PDB entry 7KIF | electron microscopy, 2.94 A resolution | chains D and E of the 11 polymer chains in the assembly

# Chain D
Name: DNA-directed RNA polymerase subunit beta'
Organism: Mycobacterium tuberculosis
Notes: EC 2.7.7.6
Reference sequence: A0A045J9E2 (A0A045J9E2_MYCTX); numbering as in UniProt (aligned over 1-1316)
Chain sequence (1318 residues; row label = number of the first residue in the row; numbers below 1 keep their minus sign (Gly-1 is residue -1)):
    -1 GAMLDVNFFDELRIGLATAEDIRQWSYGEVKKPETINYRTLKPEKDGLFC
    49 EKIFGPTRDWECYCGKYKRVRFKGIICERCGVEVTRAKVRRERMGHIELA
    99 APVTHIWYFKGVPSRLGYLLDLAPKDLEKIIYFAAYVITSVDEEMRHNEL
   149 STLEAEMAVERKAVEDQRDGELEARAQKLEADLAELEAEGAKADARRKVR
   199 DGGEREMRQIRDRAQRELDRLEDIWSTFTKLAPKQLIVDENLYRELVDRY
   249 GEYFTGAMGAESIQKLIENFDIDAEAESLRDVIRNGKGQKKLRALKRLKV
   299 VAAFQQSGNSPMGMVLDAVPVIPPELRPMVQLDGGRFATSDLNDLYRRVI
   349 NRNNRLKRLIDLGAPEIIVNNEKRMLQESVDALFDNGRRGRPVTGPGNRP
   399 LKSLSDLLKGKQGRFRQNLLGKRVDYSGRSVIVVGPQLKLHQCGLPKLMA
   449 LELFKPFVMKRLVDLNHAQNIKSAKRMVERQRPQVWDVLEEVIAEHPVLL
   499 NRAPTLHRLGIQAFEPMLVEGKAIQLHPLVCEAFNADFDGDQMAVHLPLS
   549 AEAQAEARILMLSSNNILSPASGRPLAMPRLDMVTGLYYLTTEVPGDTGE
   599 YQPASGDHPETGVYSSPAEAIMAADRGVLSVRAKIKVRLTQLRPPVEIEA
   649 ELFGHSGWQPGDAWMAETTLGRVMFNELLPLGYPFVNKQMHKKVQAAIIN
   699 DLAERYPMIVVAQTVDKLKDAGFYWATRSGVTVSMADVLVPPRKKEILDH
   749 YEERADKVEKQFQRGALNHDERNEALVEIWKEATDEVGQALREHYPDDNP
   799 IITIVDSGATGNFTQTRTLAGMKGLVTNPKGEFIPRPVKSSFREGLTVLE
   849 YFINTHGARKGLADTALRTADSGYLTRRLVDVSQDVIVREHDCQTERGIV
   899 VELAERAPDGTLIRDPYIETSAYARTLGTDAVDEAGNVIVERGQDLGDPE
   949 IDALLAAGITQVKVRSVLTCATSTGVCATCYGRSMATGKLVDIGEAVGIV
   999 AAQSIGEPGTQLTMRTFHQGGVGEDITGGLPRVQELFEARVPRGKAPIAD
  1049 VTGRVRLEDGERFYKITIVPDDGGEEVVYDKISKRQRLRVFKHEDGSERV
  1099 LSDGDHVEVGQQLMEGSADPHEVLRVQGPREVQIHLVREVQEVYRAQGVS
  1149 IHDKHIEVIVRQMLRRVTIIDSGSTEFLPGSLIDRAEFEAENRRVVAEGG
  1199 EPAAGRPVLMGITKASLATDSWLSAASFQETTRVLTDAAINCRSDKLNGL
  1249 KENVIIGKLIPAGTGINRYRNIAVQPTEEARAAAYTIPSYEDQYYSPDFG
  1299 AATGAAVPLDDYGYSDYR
Unresolved in the structure: 1015-1022, 1091-1096, 1283-1316
Sequence notes: expression tag (-1 to 0)
Bound ions: Zn2+ site 1: Cys60, Cys62, Cys75, Cys78; Mg2+: Asp535, Asp537, Asp539; Zn2+ site 2: Cys891, Cys968, Cys975, Cys978

# Chain E
Name: DNA-directed RNA polymerase subunit omega
Organism: Mycobacterium tuberculosis
Notes: EC 2.7.7.6
Reference sequence: A0A0T9N9K3 (A0A0T9N9K3_MYCTX); residues 1-110 here correspond to UniProt positions 40-149 (UniProt number = residue number + 39)
Chain sequence (110 residues; each row starts with the number of its first residue):
     1 VSISQSDASLAAVPAVDQFDPSSGASGGYDTPLGITNPPIDELLDRVSSK
    51 YALVIYAAKRARQINDYYNQLGEGILEYVGPLVEPGLQEKPLSIALREIH
   101 ADLLEHTEGE
Unresolved in the structure: 1-26, 110

# Chain D / chain E interface
Residue-residue contacts - 66 pairs, chain D then chain E:
  His439(D) - Leu33(E)  hydrogen bond (side chain-backbone)
  His439(D) - Thr36(E)
  Arg459(D) - Gln88(E)  hydrogen bond
  Val490(D) - Lys90(E)
  Ala492(D) - Lys90(E)  hydrogen bond (backbone-side chain)
  Glu493(D) - Ile35(E)
  Glu493(D) - Lys90(E)
  Glu493(D) - Ser93(E)  hydrogen bond
  Glu513(D) - Ile35(E)
  Glu550(D) - Ala58(E)
  Glu550(D) - Arg62(E)  salt bridge
  Gln552(D) - Leu92(E)
  Ala553(D) - Val54(E)
  Ala553(D) - Leu92(E)
  Glu554(D) - Val54(E)
  Arg556(D) - Ile35(E)
  Arg556(D) - Asn37(E)
  Arg556(D) - Ser93(E)  hydrogen bond
  Arg556(D) - Leu96(E)
  Ile557(D) - Val54(E)  hydrophobic
  Leu558(D) - Lys50(E)
  Leu558(D) - Tyr51(E)  hydrophobic
  Leu560(D) - Ile35(E)  hydrophobic
  Asn563(D) - Ile40(E)
  Pro705(D) - Asp41(E)
  Met706(D) - Ile40(E)  hydrophobic
  Ile707(D) - Pro32(E)  hydrophobic
  Ile707(D) - Pro39(E)  hydrophobic
  Ile707(D) - Asp41(E)
  Val708(D) - Gly28(E)
  Gln711(D) - Tyr29(E)
  Gln711(D) - Asp30(E)  hydrogen bond (side chain-backbone)
  Lys715(D) - Asp30(E)  salt bridge
  Asp990(D) - Ser49(E)
  Asp990(D) - Tyr51(E)
  Glu993(D) - Tyr51(E)  hydrogen bond
  Thr1262(D) - Tyr51(E)
  Asn1265(D) - Gly109(E)
  Arg1266(D) - Glu108(E)  salt bridge
  Arg1266(D) - Gly109(E)  hydrogen bond (backbone-backbone)
  Tyr1267(D) - Ser49(E)  hydrogen bond
  Tyr1267(D) - Tyr51(E)  hydrophobic
  Tyr1267(D) - Ile55(E)
  Arg1268(D) - Lys59(E)
  Asn1269(D) - Gly109(E)
  Ile1270(D) - Ala52(E)
  Ile1270(D) - Lys59(E)
  Ile1270(D) - His106(E)
  Ile1270(D) - Thr107(E)
  Ala1271(D) - Glu105(E)
  Ala1271(D) - His106(E)
  Ala1271(D) - Thr107(E)  hydrogen bond (backbone-backbone)
  Val1272(D) - Tyr56(E)  hydrophobic
  Val1272(D) - Gln63(E)  hydrogen bond (backbone-side chain)
  Val1272(D) - Leu104(E)  hydrophobic
  Val1272(D) - Glu105(E)
  Gln1273(D) - Leu104(E)
  Gln1273(D) - Glu105(E)  hydrogen bond
  Pro1274(D) - Val79(E)  hydrophobic
  Pro1274(D) - Leu82(E)  hydrophobic
  Pro1274(D) - Leu103(E)
  Pro1274(D) - Leu104(E)  hydrophobic
  Thr1275(D) - Leu103(E)  hydrogen bond (backbone-backbone)
  Ala1278(D) - Leu82(E)  hydrophobic
  Ala1278(D) - Leu103(E)  hydrophobic
  Arg1279(D) - Val79(E)
Interface residues without a listed pair, chain D (42 interface residues in all): Glu489, His494, Ala549, Gly992, Gly1261
Interface residues without a listed pair, chain E (42 interface residues in all): Gly34, Ser48, Leu53, Arg60, Ala61, Glu77

# Overview
Chain D and chain E each contribute 42 residues to their interface, with 13 hydrogen bonds and 3 salt bridges.
Among the polar pairs are Glu550(D)-Arg62(E), Lys715(D)-Asp30(E) and Arg1266(D)-Glu108(E). Cys60(D), Cys62(D),
Cys75(D) and Cys78(D) coordinate Zn2+ site 1.
Here chain D is DNA-directed RNA polymerase subunit beta' and chain E is DNA-directed RNA polymerase subunit
omega, both from Mycobacterium tuberculosis. Entry 7KIF (Mycobacterium tuberculosis WT RNAP transcription open
promoter complex with WhiB7 transcription factor) was determined by electron microscopy together with 7KIM and
7KIN from the same study.
